PDB entry 9E4Y | electron microscopy, 4.30 A resolution (low resolution: residue-level contacts below are approximate; hydrogen-bond / salt-bridge calls are withheld) | chains D and H of the 8 polymer chains in the assembly

== Chain D ==
Name: Isoform Flip of Glutamate receptor 2
Source organism: Rattus norvegicus
UniProtKB: P19491 (GRIA2_RAT), isoform P19491-2; aligned to UniProt positions 25-835 over residues 10-820 (the alignment contains insertions or deletions, so no single offset holds)
Chain sequence (811 residues; row label = number of the first residue in the row):
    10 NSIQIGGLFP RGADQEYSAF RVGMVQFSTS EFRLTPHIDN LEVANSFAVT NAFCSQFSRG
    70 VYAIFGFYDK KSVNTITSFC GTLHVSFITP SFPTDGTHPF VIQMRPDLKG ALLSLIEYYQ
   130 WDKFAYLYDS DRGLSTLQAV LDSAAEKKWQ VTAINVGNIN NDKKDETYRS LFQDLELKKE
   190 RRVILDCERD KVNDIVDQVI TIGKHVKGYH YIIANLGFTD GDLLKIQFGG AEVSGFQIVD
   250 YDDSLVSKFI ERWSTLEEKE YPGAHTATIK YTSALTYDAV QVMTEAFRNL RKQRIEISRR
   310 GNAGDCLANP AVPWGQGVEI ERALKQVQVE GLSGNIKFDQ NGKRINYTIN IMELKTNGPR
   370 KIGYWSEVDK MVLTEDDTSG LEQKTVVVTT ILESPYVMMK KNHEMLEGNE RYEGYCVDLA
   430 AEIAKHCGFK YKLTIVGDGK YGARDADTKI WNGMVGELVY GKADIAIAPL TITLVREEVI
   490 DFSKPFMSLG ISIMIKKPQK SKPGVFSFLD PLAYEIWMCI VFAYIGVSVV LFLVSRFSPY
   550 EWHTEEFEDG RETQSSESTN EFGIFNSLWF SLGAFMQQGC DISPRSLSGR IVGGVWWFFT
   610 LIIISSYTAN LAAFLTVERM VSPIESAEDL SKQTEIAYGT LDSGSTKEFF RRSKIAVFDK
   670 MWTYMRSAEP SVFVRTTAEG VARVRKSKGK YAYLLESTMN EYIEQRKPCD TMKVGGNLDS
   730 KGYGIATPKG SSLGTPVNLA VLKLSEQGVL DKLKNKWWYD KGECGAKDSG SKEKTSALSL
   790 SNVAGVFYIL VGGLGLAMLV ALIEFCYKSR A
Not modelled in the structure: 550-564, 820
Disulfides: Cys-63/Cys-315, Cys-718/Cys-773
Sequence notes: conflict Glu-241 (Asn256 in P19491), Leu-382 (Val397 in P19491), Glu-384 (Gly405 in P19491), Asp-385 (Asn406 in P19491), Gln-392 (Asn413 in P19491)
Residues lining bound ligands:
  - Memantine (377): Gln-586, Leu-610, Ile-613, Ser-614
  - cyclothiazide (CYZ), molecule 1: Ile-481, Ser-497, Ser-729, Lys-730, Gly-731
  - cyclothiazide (CYZ), molecule 2: Lys-493, Pro-494, Phe-495, Met-496, Ser-497, Val-750, Leu-751, Leu-759, Asp-760
  - glutamic acid (GLU): Tyr-450, Pro-478, Leu-479, Thr-480, Arg-485, Leu-650, Gly-653, Ser-654, Thr-655, Lys-656, Glu-705
Curated features (UniProtKB/Swiss-Prot):
  - glycosylation: Asn-355 (N-linked (GlcNAc...) asparagine)
What the authors report for this chain:
  - binding site for Memantine: Gln-586, Ile-613, Thr-617
  - mutagenesis - A622T (49 +/- 5muM): unchanged binding to Memantine

== Chain H ==
Name: Voltage-dependent calcium channel gamma-2 subunit
Source organism: Mus musculus
UniProtKB: O88602 (CCG2_MOUSE); residues 1002-1207 here correspond to UniProt positions 3-208 (UniProt number = residue number - 999)
Chain sequence (208 residues; row label = number of the first residue in the row):
  1002 LFDRGVQMLL TTVGAFAAFS LMTIAVGTDY WLYSRGVCKT KSVSENETSK KNEEVMTHSG
  1062 LWRTCCLEGN FKGLCKQIDH FPEDADYEAD TAEYFLRAVR ASSIFPILSV ILLFMGGLCI
  1122 AASEFYKTRH NIILSAGIFF VSAGLSNIIG IIVYISANAG DPSKSDSKKN SYSYGWSFYF
  1182 GALSFIIAEM VGVLAVHMFI DRHKQLTG
Not modelled in the structure: 1043-1050, 1162-1169
Disulfides: Cys-1039/Cys-1067, Cys-1066/Cys-1076
Sequence notes: expression tag (1208-1209)
Curated features (UniProtKB/Swiss-Prot):
  - glycosylation: Asn-1047 (N-linked (GlcNAc...) asparagine)

== Chain D / chain H interface ==
Residue-residue contacts - 18 pairs, chain D then chain H:
  Glu-524(D) / Ile-1156(H)
  Met-527(D) / Phe-1179(H)
  Cys-528(D) / Ile-1149(H)
  Cys-528(D) / Ile-1153(H)
  Phe-531(D) / Ala-1183(H)
  Ala-532(D) / Ile-1149(H)
  Ile-534(D) / Glu-1190(H)
  Gly-535(D) / Glu-1190(H)
  Val-538(D) / Val-1142(H)
  Val-538(D) / Val-1194(H)
  Phe-541(D) / Val-1194(H)
  Phe-541(D) / His-1198(H)
  Leu-542(D) / Ile-1139(H)
  Leu-542(D) / Val-1142(H)
  Ser-565(D) / Lys-1205(H)
  Ser-567(D) / Lys-1205(H)
  Ile-573(D) / Val-1194(H)
  Tyr-816(D) / Phe-1003(H)
Interface residues without a listed pair, chain H (17 interface residues in all): Tyr-1175, Ile-1187, Val-1197, Ile-1201, Thr-1208

== Overview ==
Chain D and chain H form an interface of 14 and 17 residues respectively. Ligands of chain D: Memantine,
cyclothiazide and glutamic acid. From the paper: a binding site for Memantine at Gln-586(D), Ile-613(D) and
Thr-617(D); A622T of chain D leaves binding to Memantine unchanged.
Chain D is Isoform Flip of Glutamate receptor 2 (Rattus norvegicus) and chain H is Voltage-dependent calcium
channel gamma-2 subunit (Mus musculus); the structure, GluA2-gamma2 complex bound to memantine, glutamate, and
cyclothiazide, was determined by electron microscopy, deposited together with 9E4Z.
